PDB entry 5HP1 | X-ray diffraction, 2.90 A resolution | chains A and F of the 3 polymer chains in the assembly

== Chain A ==
Name: HIV-1 reverse transcriptase P66 subunit
From: Human immunodeficiency virus type 1 group M subtype B (isolate BH10)
Notes: EC 2.7.7.49
Reference sequence: P03366 (POL_HV1B1); residues 1-555 here correspond to UniProt positions 600-1154 (UniProt number = residue number + 599)
Chain sequence (555 residues; row label = number of the first residue in the row):
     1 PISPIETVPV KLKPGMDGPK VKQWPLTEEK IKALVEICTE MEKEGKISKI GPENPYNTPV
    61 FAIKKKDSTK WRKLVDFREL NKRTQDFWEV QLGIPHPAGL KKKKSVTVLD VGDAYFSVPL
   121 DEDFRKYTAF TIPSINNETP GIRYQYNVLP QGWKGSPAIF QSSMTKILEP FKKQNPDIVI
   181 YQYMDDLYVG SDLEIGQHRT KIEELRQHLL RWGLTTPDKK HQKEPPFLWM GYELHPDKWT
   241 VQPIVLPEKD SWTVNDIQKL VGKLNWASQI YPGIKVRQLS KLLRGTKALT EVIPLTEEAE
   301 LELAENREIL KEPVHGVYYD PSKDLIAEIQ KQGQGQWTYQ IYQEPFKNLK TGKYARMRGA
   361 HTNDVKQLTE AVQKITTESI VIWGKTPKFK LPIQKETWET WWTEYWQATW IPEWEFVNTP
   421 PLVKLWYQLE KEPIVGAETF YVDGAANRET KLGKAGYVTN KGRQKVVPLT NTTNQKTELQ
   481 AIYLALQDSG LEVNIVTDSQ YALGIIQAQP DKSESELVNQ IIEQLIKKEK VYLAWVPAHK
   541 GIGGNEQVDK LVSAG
Not modelled in the structure: 554-555
Differences from the reference sequence: engineered mutation Ser280 (Cys879 in P03366)
Ion coordination: Mg2+ site 1: Asp110, Asp185, Asp186 (together with 3'-azido-3'-deoxythymidine-5'-monophosphate) (shared with DG33(F) of chain F); Mg2+ site 2: Asp110, Val111, Asp185 (together with 3'-azido-3'-deoxythymidine-5'-monophosphate, phosphonoformic acid); Mg2+ site 3: Asp443, Asp549; Mg2+ site 4: Asp443, Asp498
Small-molecule neighbours:
  - 3'-azido-3'-deoxythymidine-5'-monophosphate (ATM): Arg72, Asp110, Asp113, Ala114, Tyr115, Phe116, Gln151, Met184, Asp185, Asp186
  - phosphonoformic acid (PPF): Lys65, Arg72, Asp110, Val111, Gly112, Asp113, Ala114, Asp185
Swiss-Prot annotation at these positions:
  - region: Phe227 to His235 (RT 'primer grip')
  - motif: Trp398 to Trp414 (Tryptophan repeat motif)
  - binding site (Mg(2+)): Asp110, Asp185, Asp186, Asp443, Glu478, Asp498, Asp549
  - site: Trp401 (Essential for RT p66/p51 heterodimerization), Trp414 (Essential for RT p66/p51 heterodimerization), Phe440, Tyr441 (Cleavage)
Reported in the primary citation:
  - Mg2+ coordination: Asp110, Val111, Asp185
  - catalytic residues: Asp110, Asp185
  - binding site for phosphonoformic acid: Lys65, Arg72, Asp113, Ala114
  - mutagenesis - K65R, A114S: decreased binding to phosphonoformic acid (proposed by the authors, not directly observed)

== Chain F ==
Molecule: 38-nt DNA strand
Sequence (38 nucleotides; numbered -4 to 33; the number before each row is that of its first residue; numbers below 1 keep their minus sign (DT-4 is residue -4)):
    -4 TAATACCCCC CCTTCGGTGC TTTGCACCGA AGGGGGGG
Not modelled in the structure: -4 to -2
Modified / non-standard residues: OMC (o2'-methylycytidine-5'-monophosphate) at position 2; OMC (o2'-methylycytidine-5'-monophosphate) at position 4
Covalent attachments: 3'-azido-3'-deoxythymidine-5'-monophosphate (ATM) linked to DG33
Ion coordination: Mg2+: DG33 (together with 3'-azido-3'-deoxythymidine-5'-monophosphate) (shared with Asp110(A), Asp185(A), Asp186(A) of chain A)

== Chain A / chain F interface ==
Contacting residue pairs (71):
  Trp24(A) with DT-1(F), stacking on the base
  Phe61(A) with DA0(F), base contact
  Leu74(A) with DA0(F), base contact
  Val75(A) with DA0(F), sugar contact
  Asp76(A) with DT-1(F), sugar contact; DA0(F), sugar contact
  Arg78(A) with DT-1(F), base contact; DA0(F), phosphate contact; DC1(F), phosphate contact
  Asn81(A) with DC1(F), sugar contact
  Glu89(A) with OMC_2(F), hydrogen bond to the sugar; DC3(F), phosphate contact
  Gln91(A) with DC3(F), sugar contact
  Leu92(A) with OMC_4(F), sugar contact
  Ile94(A) with DC3(F), base contact; OMC_4(F), sugar contact
  Asp110(A) with DG33(F), phosphate contact
  Tyr115(A) with DG33(F), base contact
  Gly152(A) with DA0(F), base contact; DC1(F), sugar contact
  Lys154(A) with DC1(F), phosphate contact; OMC_2(F), phosphate contact
  Pro157(A) with DC1(F), base contact; OMC_2(F), sugar contact
  Tyr183(A) with DC3(F), base contact; DG32(F), hydrogen bond to the base; DG33(F), sugar contact
  Asp185(A) with DG33(F), phosphate contact
  Asp186(A) with DG33(F), phosphate contact
  Met230(A) with DG32(F), sugar contact
  Gly231(A) with DG32(F), sugar contact
  Asn255(A) with DG28(F), phosphate contact; DG29(F), hydrogen bond to the phosphate
  Gln258(A) with DG28(F), sugar contact; DG29(F), sugar contact
  Lys259(A) with DG29(F), phosphate contact; DG30(F), phosphate contact
  Gly262(A) with DG30(F), sugar contact
  Lys263(A) with DG30(F), sugar contact; DG31(F), salt bridge to the phosphate
  Asn265(A) with DC6(F), phosphate contact
  Trp266(A) with DG30(F), sugar contact; DG31(F), sugar contact
  Val276(A) with DC7(F), phosphate contact
  Ser280(A) with DC7(F), phosphate contact; DT8(F), phosphate contact
  Lys281(A) with DT8(F), phosphate contact
  Arg284(A) with DT8(F), salt bridge to the phosphate; DT9(F), phosphate contact
  Gly285(A) with DT8(F), phosphate contact; DT9(F), hydrogen bond to the phosphate
  Lys353(A) with DC6(F), hydrogen bond to the phosphate; DC7(F), salt bridge to the phosphate
  Ala355(A) with DC7(F), phosphate contact
  Arg356(A) with DC7(F), phosphate contact
  Arg358(A) with DC23(F), salt bridge to the phosphate
  Gly359(A) with DC22(F), phosphate contact
  Ala360(A) with DC22(F), hydrogen bond to the phosphate
  His361(A) with DA21(F), salt bridge to the phosphate
  Arg448(A) with DT18(F), base contact
  Thr473(A) with DG19(F), hydrogen bond to the phosphate; DC20(F), hydrogen bond to the phosphate
  Asn474(A) with DT18(F), phosphate contact
  Gln475(A) with DG19(F), hydrogen bond to the sugar; DC20(F), sugar contact
  Lys476(A) with DC20(F), phosphate contact
  Gln500(A) with DT16(F), sugar contact
  Tyr501(A) with DT16(F), base contact; DC20(F), hydrogen bond to the phosphate; DA21(F), hydrogen bond to the phosphate
  Ile505(A) with DA21(F), phosphate contact
Other interface residues (no listed pair), chain A (59 interface residues in all): Lys30, Lys66, Gly93, Gln151, Trp153, Gln161, Met184, Gln242, Leu289, Lys374, Glu478
Other interface residues (no listed pair), chain F (24 interface residues in all): DT17

== Overview ==
Chain A and chain F form an interface of 59 and 24 residues respectively; the contacts include 11 hydrogen
bonds, 5 salt bridges and 1 aromatic stacking contact. Polar contacts include Tyr183(A)-DG32(F),
Glu89(A)-OMC_2(F) and Gln475(A)-DG19(F). The paper reports catalytic residues Asp110(A) and Asp185(A); K65R
and A114S of chain A reduce binding to phosphonoformic acid.
Here chain A is HIV-1 reverse transcriptase P66 subunit (Human immunodeficiency virus type 1 group M subtype B
(isolate BH10)) and chain F is a 38-nt DNA strand. Entry 5HP1 (STRUCTURE OF HIV-1 REVERSE TRANSCRIPTASE In
COMPLEX WITH A DNA aptamer and FOSCARNET, a Pyrophosphate analog) was determined by X-ray diffraction,
deposited together with 5HRO, 5I3U and 5I42.
